PDB entry 4O5I | X-ray diffraction, 6.50 A resolution (low resolution: residue-level contacts below are approximate; hydrogen-bond / salt-bridge calls are withheld) | chains B and E of the 12 polymer chains in the assembly

Chain B:
Molecule: Hemagglutinin HA2 chain
From: Influenza A virus
Notes: fragment: Hemagglutinin HA2 chain
Reference sequence: R9U684 (R9U684_9INFA); residues 1-176 here correspond to UniProt positions 346-521 (UniProt number = residue number + 345)
Sequence (176 residues; each row starts with the number of its first residue):
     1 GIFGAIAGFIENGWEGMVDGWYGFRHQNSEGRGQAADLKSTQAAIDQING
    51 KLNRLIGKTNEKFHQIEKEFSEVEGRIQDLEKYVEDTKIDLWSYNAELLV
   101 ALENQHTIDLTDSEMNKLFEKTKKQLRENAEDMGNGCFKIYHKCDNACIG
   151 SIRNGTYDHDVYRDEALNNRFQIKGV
Unresolved in the structure: 174-176
Disulfide bonds: Cys-144/Cys-148
Glycans and other covalent adducts: N-acetylglucosamine (NAG) linked to Asn-154
What the authors report for this chain:
  - post-translational modification sites: Asn-154 (by similarity / conservation)

Chain E:
Molecule: Hemagglutinin HA1 chain
From: Influenza A virus
Notes: fragment: Hemagglutinin HA1 chain
Reference sequence: R9U684 (R9U684_9INFA); residues 11-329 here correspond to UniProt positions 27-345 (UniProt number = residue number + 16)
Sequence (323 residues; each row starts with the number of its first residue):
     7 ADPGATLCLGHHAVPNGTIVKTITNDQIEVTNATELVQNSSIGEICDSPH
    57 QILDGENCTLIDALLGDPQCDGFQNKKWDLFVERSKAYSNCYPYDVPDYA
   107 SLRSLVASSGTLEFNNESFNWTGVTQNGTSSACIRRSNNSFFSRLNWLTH
   157 LNFKYPALNVTMPNNEQFDKLYIWGVHHPGTDKDQIFLYAQSSGRITVST
   207 KRSQQAVIPNIGSRPRIRNIPSRISIYWTIVKPGDILLINSTGNLIAPRG
   257 YFKIRSGKSSIMRSDAPIGKCNSECITPNGSIPNDKPFQNVNRITYGACP
   307 RYVKQSTLKLATGMRNVPEKQTR
Unresolved in the structure: 7-8, 326-329
Construct notes: expression tag (7-10)
Disulfide bonds: Cys-52/Cys-277, Cys-64/Cys-76, Cys-97/Cys-139, Cys-281/Cys-305
Glycans and other covalent adducts: N-acetylglucosamine (NAG) linked to Asn-38, Asn-63, Asn-126, Asn-133, Asn-165, Asn-246, Asn-285
What the authors report for this chain:
  - post-translational modification sites: Asn-133
  - post-translational modification sites: Asn-22, Asn-38, Asn-165, Asn-285 (by similarity / conservation)

Interface between chain B and chain E:
Residue-residue contacts (9; chain B residue first):
  Asp-46(B) / Thr-30(E)
  Gln-47(B) / Thr-30(E)
  Gly-50(B) / Ile-29(E)
  Gly-50(B) / Thr-30(E)
  Lys-51(B) / Ile-29(E)
  Lys-51(B) / Thr-30(E)
  Arg-54(B) / Ile-29(E)
  Glu-103(B) / Ile-29(E)
  His-106(B) / Thr-30(E)
Other interface residues (no listed pair), chain B (8 interface residues in all): Asn-60
Other interface residues (no listed pair), chain E (4 interface residues in all): Thr-28, Lys-310

Summary:
The interface between chain B and chain E involves 8 residues on one side and 4 on the other. Covalently
linked N-acetylglucosamine: at Asn-154(B). Covalently linked N-acetylglucosamine: at Asn-38(E), Asn-63(E),
Asn-126(E), Asn-133(E), Asn-165(E) and Asn-246(E) and 1 more. The paper reports modification sites Asn-154(B)
and Asn-133(E) among others.
Here chain B is Hemagglutinin HA2 chain and chain E is Hemagglutinin HA1 chain, both from Influenza A virus.
Entry 4O5I (Crystal structure of broadly neutralizing antibody F045-092 in complex with A/Victoria/361/2011
(H3N2) influenza hemagglutinin) was determined by X-ray diffraction, deposited together with 4O5L and 4O5N.
